PDB entry 3JSD | X-ray diffraction, 2.50 A resolution | chains A and B of the 4 polymer chains in the assembly

# Chain A
Protein: Insulin A chain
UniProt: P01308 (INS_HUMAN); residues 1-21 here correspond to UniProt positions 90-110 (UniProt number = residue number + 89)
Chain sequence (21 residues; each row starts with the number of its first residue):
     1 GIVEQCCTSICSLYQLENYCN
Disulfide bonds: Cys6-Cys11

# Chain B
Protein: Insulin B chain
UniProt: P01308 (INS_HUMAN); residues 1-30 here correspond to UniProt positions 25-54 (UniProt number = residue number + 24)
Chain sequence (30 residues; numbered 1 to 30; the number before each row is that of its first residue):
     1 FVNQHLCASHLVEALYLVCGERGFFYTPKT
Construct notes: engineered mutation Ala8 (Gly32 in P01308)
Modified / non-standard residues: Ala8 (D-alanine; DAL)
Ion coordination: Zn2+ near His10 (its only coordinating residue here)

# How chain A and chain B interact
Contacting residue pairs - 31 pairs, chain A then chain B:
  Gly1(A) with Thr30(B)
  Ile2(A) with Leu15(B), hydrophobic
  Val3(A) with Pro28(B), hydrophobic; Thr30(B)
  Glu4(A) with Thr30(B), hydrogen bond (backbone-backbone)
  Cys6(A) with His5(B); Leu6(B), hydrogen bond (backbone-backbone); Leu11(B), hydrophobic
  Cys7(A) with His5(B); Leu6(B); Cys7(B), disulfide
  Ser9(A) with His5(B), hydrogen bond (backbone-side chain)
  Ile10(A) with Asn3(B); His5(B)
  Cys11(A) with Val2(B)
  Ser12(A) with Phe1(B)
  Leu13(A) with Phe1(B); Val18(B), hydrophobic
  Leu16(A) with Leu15(B)
  Glu17(A) with Val18(B); Arg22(B), salt bridge
  Tyr19(A) with Phe24(B); Phe25(B), hydrogen bond (backbone-backbone)
  Cys20(A) with Cys19(B), disulfide; Arg22(B); Gly23(B); Phe25(B)
  Asn21(A) with Arg22(B), hydrogen bond (side chain-backbone); Gly23(B), hydrogen bond (backbone-backbone); Phe24(B); Phe25(B)
Also at the interface, not in a pair above, chain A (18 interface residues in all): Thr8, Asn18
Also at the interface, not in a pair above, chain B (20 interface residues in all): Gln4, Ala14, Tyr26, Thr27
Cross-chain cystine bridges: Cys7(A)-Cys7(B), Cys20(A)-Cys19(B)

# Summary
18 residues of chain A and 20 residues of chain B are in contact, with 2 disulfide bonds, 6 hydrogen bonds and
1 salt bridge. Among the polar pairs are Glu17(A)-Arg22(B), Glu4(A)-Thr30(B) and Ser9(A)-His5(B).
Chain A is Insulin A chain and chain B is Insulin B chain; the structure, Insulin's biosynthesis and activity
have opposing structural requirements: a new factor in neonatal diabetes mellitus, was determined by X-ray
diffraction.
